PDB entry 9FMW | electron microscopy, 3.60 A resolution | chains A and H of the 5 polymer chains in the assembly

# Chain A
Protein: Spike glycoprotein, Fibritin
Organism: Severe acute respiratory syndrome coronavirus 2
Reference sequence: chimeric construct of P0DTC2, P10104: residues 1-1204 from P0DTC2 (SPIKE_SARS2) positions 1-1204 (same numbers); residues 1208-1234 from P10104 positions 458-484 (UniProt number = residue number - 750)
Amino-acid sequence (1277 residues; row label = number of the first residue in the row):
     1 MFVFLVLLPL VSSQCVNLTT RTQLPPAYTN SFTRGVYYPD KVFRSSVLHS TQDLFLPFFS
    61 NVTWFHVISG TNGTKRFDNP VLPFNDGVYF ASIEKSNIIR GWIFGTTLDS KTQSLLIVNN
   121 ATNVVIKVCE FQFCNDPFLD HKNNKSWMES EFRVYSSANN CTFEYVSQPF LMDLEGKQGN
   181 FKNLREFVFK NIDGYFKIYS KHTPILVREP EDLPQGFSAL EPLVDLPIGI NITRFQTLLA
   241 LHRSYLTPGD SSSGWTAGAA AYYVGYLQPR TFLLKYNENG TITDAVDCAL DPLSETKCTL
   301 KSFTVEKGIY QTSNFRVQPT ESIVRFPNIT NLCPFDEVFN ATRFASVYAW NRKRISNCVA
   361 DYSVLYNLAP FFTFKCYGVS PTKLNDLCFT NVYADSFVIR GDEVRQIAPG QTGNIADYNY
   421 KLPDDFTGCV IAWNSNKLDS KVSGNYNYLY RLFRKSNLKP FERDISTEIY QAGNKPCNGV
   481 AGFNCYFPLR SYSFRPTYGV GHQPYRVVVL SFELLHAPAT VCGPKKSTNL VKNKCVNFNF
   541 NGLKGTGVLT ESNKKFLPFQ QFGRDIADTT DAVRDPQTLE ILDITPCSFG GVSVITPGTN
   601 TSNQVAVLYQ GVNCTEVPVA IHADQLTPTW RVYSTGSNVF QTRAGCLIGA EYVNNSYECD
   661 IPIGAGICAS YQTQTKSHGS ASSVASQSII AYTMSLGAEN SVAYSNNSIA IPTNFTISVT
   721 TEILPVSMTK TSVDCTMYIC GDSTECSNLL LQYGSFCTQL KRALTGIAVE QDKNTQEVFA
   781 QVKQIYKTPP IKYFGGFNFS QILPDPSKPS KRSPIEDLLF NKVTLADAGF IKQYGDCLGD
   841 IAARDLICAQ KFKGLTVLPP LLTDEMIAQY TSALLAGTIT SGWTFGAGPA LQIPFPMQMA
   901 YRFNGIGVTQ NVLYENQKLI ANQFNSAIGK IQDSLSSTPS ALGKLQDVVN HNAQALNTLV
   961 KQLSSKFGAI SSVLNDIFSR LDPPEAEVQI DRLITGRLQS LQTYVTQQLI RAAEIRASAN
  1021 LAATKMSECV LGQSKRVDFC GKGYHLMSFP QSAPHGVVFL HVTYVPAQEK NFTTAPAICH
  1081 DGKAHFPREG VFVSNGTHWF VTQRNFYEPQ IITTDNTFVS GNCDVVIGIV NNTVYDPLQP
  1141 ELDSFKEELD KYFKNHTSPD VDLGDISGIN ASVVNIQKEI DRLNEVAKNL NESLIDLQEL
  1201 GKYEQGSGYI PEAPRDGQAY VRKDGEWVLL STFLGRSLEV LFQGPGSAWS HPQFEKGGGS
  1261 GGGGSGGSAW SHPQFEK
Disordered / not traced: 1-16, 67-77, 141-150, 174-180, 240-260, 402, 408-413, 416, 420, 465-467, 496-502, 675-684, 834-843, 1145-1277
Disulfides: Cys376-Cys429, Cys477-Cys485, Cys535-Cys587, Cys614-Cys646, Cys659-Cys668, Cys735-Cys757, Cys740-Cys746, Cys1029-Cys1040, Cys1079-Cys1123
Differences from the reference sequence: variant Val67 (Ala in P0DTC2), Ile93 (Thr95 in P0DTC2), Asp140 (Gly142 in P0DTC2), Leu206 (Asn211 in P0DTC2), Val207 (Leu212 in P0DTC2), Arg208 (Val213 in P0DTC2), Glu209 (Arg214 in P0DTC2), Asp336 (Gly339 in P0DTC2), Leu368 (Ser371 in P0DTC2), Pro370 (Ser373 in P0DTC2), Phe372 (Ser375 in P0DTC2), Asn414 (Lys417 in P0DTC2), Lys437 (Asn440 in P0DTC2), Ser443 (Gly446 in P0DTC2), Asn474 (Ser477 in P0DTC2), Lys475 (Thr478 in P0DTC2), Ala481 (Glu484 in P0DTC2), Arg490 (Gln493 in P0DTC2), Ser493 (Gly496 in P0DTC2), Arg495 (Gln498 in P0DTC2), Tyr498 (Asn501 in P0DTC2), His502 (Tyr505 in P0DTC2), Lys544 (Thr547 in P0DTC2), Gly611 (Asp614 in P0DTC2), Tyr652 (His655 in P0DTC2), Lys676 (Asn679 in P0DTC2), His678 (Pro681 in P0DTC2), Lys761 (Asn764 in P0DTC2), Tyr793 (Asp796 in P0DTC2), Lys853 (Asn856 in P0DTC2), His951 (Gln954 in P0DTC2), Lys966 (Asn969 in P0DTC2), Phe978 (Leu981 in P0DTC2); insertion (210-211); engineered mutation Gly679 (Arg682 in P0DTC2), Ser680 (Arg683 in P0DTC2), Ser682 (Arg685 in P0DTC2), Pro889 (Ala892 in P0DTC2), Pro896 (Ala899 in P0DTC2), Pro939 (Ala942 in P0DTC2), Pro983 (Lys986 in P0DTC2), Pro984 (Val987 in P0DTC2), Leu1229 (Phe479 in P10104); conflict Pro814 (Phe817 in P0DTC2); linker (1205-1207); expression tag (1235-1277)
UniProt features mapped onto this chain:
  - glycosylation (N-linked (GlcNAc...) asparagine): Asn17 (complex), Asn61 (hybrid), Asn331 (complex), Asn603 (hybrid)

# Chain H
Protein: Fab of neutralizing mAb K501SP6 heavy chain
Organism: Homo sapiens
Notes: antibody fragment or engineered binder
Amino-acid sequence (129 residues; numbered 1 to 113 plus 16 insertion-coded residues; the number before each row is that of its first residue; a row labelled like 35A-35B holds insertion residues (35A, then the next letters in order)):
     1 QVQLQESGPG LVKPSETLSL TCTVSGGSIS SRSYY
35A-35B WG
    36 WIRQPPGKGL EWIGSIYYSG STYYNPSLKS RVTISVDTSK NQFSLKM
82A-82C NSM
    83 TAADTAVYYC ARLRGDEI
100A-100K YYESSGYYSYF
   101 DYWGQGTLVT VSS
Disulfides: Cys22-Cys92

# Chain A / chain H interface
Residue-residue contacts (26; chain A residue first):
  Asn123(A) - Arg96(H)  hydrogen bond
  Thr162(A) - Ile100(H)
  Phe163(A) - Glu99(H)
  Phe163(A) - Ile100(H)
  Glu164(A) - Asp98(H)
  Glu164(A) - Glu99(H)
  Glu164(A) - Ile100(H)
  Tyr165(A) - Asp98(H)
  Tyr165(A) - Tyr100H(H)  hydrogen bond
  Val166(A) - Arg96(H)  hydrogen bond (backbone-side chain)
  Val166(A) - Gly97(H)
  Val166(A) - Asp98(H)
  Ser167(A) - Arg96(H)
  Ser167(A) - Tyr100H(H)
  Gln168(A) - Tyr100H(H)
  Gln168(A) - Tyr100J(H)  hydrogen bond
  Phe170(A) - Tyr100H(H)
  Pro222(A) - Tyr100G(H)
  Leu223(A) - Tyr100G(H)
  Val224(A) - Ser100E(H)
  Asp225(A) - Ser100D(H)
  Asp225(A) - Ser100E(H)
  Asp225(A) - Tyr100G(H)  hydrogen bond
  Pro227(A) - Tyr100B(H)
  Pro227(A) - Glu100C(H)
  Pro227(A) - Ser100D(H)
Interface residues without a listed pair, chain A (15 interface residues in all): Leu226
Interface residues without a listed pair, chain H (13 interface residues in all): Tyr100A

# Overview
15 residues of chain A face 13 of chain H across their interface; the contacts include 5 hydrogen bonds. Among
the polar pairs are Asn123(A)-Arg96(H), Tyr165(A)-Tyr100H(H) and Val166(A)-Arg96(H).
Chain A is Spike glycoprotein, Fibritin (Severe acute respiratory syndrome coronavirus 2) and chain H is Fab
of neutralizing mAb K501SP6 heavy chain (Homo sapiens); the structure, Omicron BA.1 Spike protein with
neutralizing NTD specific mAb K501SP6, was determined by electron microscopy.
